7V90 - chains D and I of the 10 polymer chains in the assembly; structure by electron microscopy, 3.50 A resolution.

Chain D:
Molecule: Histone H2B type 1-K
From: Homo sapiens
UniProt: O60814 (H2B1K_HUMAN); residues 24-122 here correspond to UniProt positions 28-126 (UniProt number = residue number + 4)
Sequence (99 residues; row label = number of the first residue in the row):
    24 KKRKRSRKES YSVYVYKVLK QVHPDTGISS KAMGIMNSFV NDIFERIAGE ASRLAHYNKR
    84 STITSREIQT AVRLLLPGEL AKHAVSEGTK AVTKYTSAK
UniProt features mapped onto this chain:
  - modified residue: Lys31 (N6-(2-hydroxyisobutyryl)lysine), Glu32 (PolyADP-ribosyl glutamic acid), Ser33 (Phosphoserine), Lys40 (N6-(2-hydroxyisobutyryl)lysine), Lys43 (N6-(2-hydroxyisobutyryl)lysine), Lys54 (N6,N6-dimethyllysine), Arg76 (Dimethylated arginine), Lys82 (N6,N6,N6-trimethyllysine), Arg83 (Omega-N-methylarginine), Arg89 (Omega-N-methylarginine), Lys105 (N6-(2-hydroxyisobutyryl)lysine), Thr112 (Phosphothreonine), Lys113 (N6-(2-hydroxyisobutyryl)lysine), Lys117 (N6-(2-hydroxyisobutyryl)lysine)
  - glycosylation: Ser109 (O-linked (GlcNAc) serine)
  - cross-link (Glycyl lysine isopeptide (Lys-Gly)): Lys31 (interchain with G-Cter in ubiquitin), Lys117 (interchain with G-Cter in ubiquitin)

Chain I:
Molecule: 145-nt DNA strand
From: Homo sapiens
Sequence (145 nucleotides; each row starts with the number of its first residue; numbers below 1 keep their minus sign (DG-72 is residue -72)):
   -72 GGGTTAGGGT TAGGGTTAGG GTTAGGGTTA GGGTTAGGGT TAGGGTTAGG GTTAGGGTTA
   -12 GGGTTAGGGT TAGGGTTAGG GTTAGGGTTA GGGTTAGGGT TAGGGTTAGG GTTAGGGTTA
    48 GGGTTAGGGT TAGGGTTAGG GTTAG

How chain D and chain I interact:
Contacting residue pairs (14):
  Arg26(D) - DG30(I)  phosphate contact
  Arg26(D) - DG31(I)  hydrogen bond to the phosphate
  Arg26(D) - DG32(I)  salt bridge to the phosphate
  Lys27(D) - DG31(I)  salt bridge to the phosphate
  Arg28(D) - DG30(I)  phosphate contact
  Ser29(D) - DG30(I)  phosphate contact
  Arg30(D) - DG-46(I)  sugar contact
  Tyr39(D) - DG-53(I)  phosphate contact
  Tyr39(D) - DG-52(I)  phosphate contact
  Gly50(D) - DG-53(I)  phosphate contact
  Ile51(D) - DG-54(I)  sugar contact
  Arg83(D) - DG-34(I)  salt bridge to the phosphate
  Ser84(D) - DG-34(I)  phosphate contact
  Thr85(D) - DG-34(I)  hydrogen bond to the phosphate
Also at the interface, not in a pair above, chain D (15 interface residues in all): Glu32, Thr49, Ser52, Ser53
Also at the interface, not in a pair above, chain I (11 interface residues in all): DG-48, DT-45, DG-35

In short:
15 residues of chain D and 11 residues of chain I are in contact, with 2 hydrogen bonds and 3 salt bridges.
Polar contacts include Arg26(D)-DG31(I), Thr85(D)-DG-34(I) and Arg26(D)-DG32(I).
Chain D is Histone H2B type 1-K and chain I is a 145-nt DNA strand, both from Homo sapiens; the structure,
Telomeric mononucleosome, was determined by electron microscopy (same publication as 7V96, 7V9C, 7V9J, 7V9K,
7V9S and 7VA4).
